Entry 1HGA (X-ray diffraction, 2.10 A resolution); this record covers chains A and B of the 4 polymer chains in the assembly.

[Chain A]
Protein: Hemoglobin (deoxy) (alpha chain)
Organism: Homo sapiens
Reference sequence: P69905 (HBA_HUMAN); numbering as in UniProt (aligned over 1-141)
Chain sequence (141 residues; numbered 1 to 141; the number before each row is that of its first residue):
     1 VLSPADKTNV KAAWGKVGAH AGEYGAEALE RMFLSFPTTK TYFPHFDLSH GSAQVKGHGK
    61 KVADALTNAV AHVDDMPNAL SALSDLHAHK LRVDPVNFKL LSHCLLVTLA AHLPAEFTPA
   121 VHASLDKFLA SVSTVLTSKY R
Swiss-Prot annotation at these positions:
  - site: K61 (Not glycated)
  - natural variant: D6 (A6D: In J-Toronto; this construct carries the variant), A13 (A13D: In J-Paris 1/J-Aljezur), E27 (A27E: In Shenyang; this construct carries the variant), K61 (K61N: In Zambia; deletion: In Clinic), D64 (A64D: In Pontoise; this construct carries the variant), D75 (D75A: In Lille; D75G: In Chapel Hill; D75N: In G-Pest), A111 (A111D: In Petah Tikva)
Metal / ion sites: heme Fe near H87 (its only coordinating residue here)
Ligand contacts: heme (HEM): M32, T39, Y42, F43, H45, F46, H58, K61, V62, A65, L66, L83, L86, H87, L91, V93, N97, F98, L101, V132, S133, L136

[Chain B]
Protein: Hemoglobin (deoxy) (beta chain)
Organism: Homo sapiens
Reference sequence: P68871 (HBB_HUMAN); residue numbers follow UniProt; this construct covers 1-146
Chain sequence (146 residues; row label = number of the first residue in the row):
     1 VHLTPEEKSA VTALWGKVNV DEVGGEALGR LLVVYPWTQR FFESFGDLST PDAVMGNPKV
    61 KAHGKKVLGA FSDGLAHLDN LKGTFATLSE LHCDKLHVDP ENFRLLGNVL VCVLAHHFGK
   121 EFTPPVQAAY QKVVAGVANA LAHKYH
Swiss-Prot annotation at these positions:
  - natural variant: L3 (H3L: In Graz; this construct carries the variant), E7 (E7A: In G-Makassar; E7K: In Hb C; E7Q: In Machida; E7V: In SKCA), K8 (E8K: In G-Siriraj; this construct carries the variant), V11 (A11V: In Iraq-Halabja; this construct carries the variant), G16 (W16G: In Randwick; this construct carries the variant), V23 (E23V: In D-Granada; this construct carries the variant), G24 (V24G: In Miyashiro; this construct carries the variant), G25 (G25D: In Moscva; G25R: In Riverdale-Bronx; G25V: In Savannah), L32 (L32P: In Yokohama), V33 (L33V: In Muscat; this construct carries the variant), R40 (Q40R: In Tianshui; this construct carries the variant), F42 (F42Y: In Mequon; deletion: In Bruxelles), 11 further natural variant entries in UniProt
Metal / ion sites: heme Fe near H92 (its only coordinating residue here)
Ligand contacts: heme (HEM): L31, T38, F41, F42, F45, H63, K66, V67, A70, F71, F85, L88, L91, H92, L96, V98, N102, F103, L106, V137, L141

[How chain A and chain B interact]
Pairs across the interface (36):
  R31(A) - F122(B)  hydrogen bond (side chain-backbone)
  R31(A) - T123(B)
  R31(A) - P124(B)
  R31(A) - Q127(B)  hydrogen bond
  L34(A) - P124(B)
  L34(A) - P125(B)
  L34(A) - A128(B)
  S35(A) - Q127(B)
  S35(A) - A128(B)  hydrogen bond (side chain-backbone)
  S35(A) - Q131(B)
  F36(A) - Q131(B)
  H103(A) - N108(B)
  H103(A) - V111(B)
  H103(A) - Q131(B)  hydrogen bond
  C104(A) - Q127(B)
  V107(A) - V111(B)  hydrophobic
  V107(A) - A115(B)  hydrophobic
  V107(A) - Q127(B)
  A110(A) - C112(B)
  A110(A) - H116(B)
  A111(A) - A115(B)
  A111(A) - G119(B)
  H112(A) - K120(B)
  P114(A) - H116(B)  hydrogen bond (backbone-side chain)
  F117(A) - R30(B)  hydrogen bond (backbone-side chain)
  F117(A) - H116(B)  hydrogen bond (backbone-side chain)
  T118(A) - R30(B)
  P119(A) - R30(B)
  P119(A) - V33(B)
  P119(A) - M55(B)  hydrophobic
  H122(A) - R30(B)  hydrogen bond
  H122(A) - V34(B)
  A123(A) - V33(B)  hydrophobic
  A123(A) - V34(B)  hydrophobic
  D126(A) - V34(B)
  D126(A) - Y35(B)  hydrogen bond
Also at the interface, not in a pair above, chain A (22 interface residues in all): E30, L106, L113, A115, A120
Also at the interface, not in a pair above, chain B (21 interface residues in all): P51, V109

[Summary]
22 residues of chain A face 21 of chain B across their interface; the contacts include 9 hydrogen bonds. Among
the polar pairs are R31(A)-F122(B), R31(A)-Q127(B) and S35(A)-A128(B). Bound to chain A: heme. Ligands of
chain B: heme.
Chain A is Hemoglobin (deoxy) (alpha chain) and chain B is Hemoglobin (deoxy) (beta chain), both from Homo
sapiens; the structure, High resolution crystal structures and comparisons of T state deoxyhaemoglobin and two
liganded T-state haemoglobins: t(alpha-oxy)haemoglobin ..., was determined by X-ray diffraction together with
1HGB and 1HGC from the same study.
